1FPN - chains 1 and 4 of the 4 polymer chains in the assembly; structure by X-ray diffraction, 2.60 A resolution.

Chain 1:
Name: Coat protein VP1
Organism: Human rhinovirus 2
UniProtKB: P04936 (POLG_HRV2); residues 1-289 here correspond to UniProt positions 568-856 (UniProt number = residue number + 567)
Amino-acid sequence (289 residues; numbered 1 to 289; the number before each row is that of its first residue):
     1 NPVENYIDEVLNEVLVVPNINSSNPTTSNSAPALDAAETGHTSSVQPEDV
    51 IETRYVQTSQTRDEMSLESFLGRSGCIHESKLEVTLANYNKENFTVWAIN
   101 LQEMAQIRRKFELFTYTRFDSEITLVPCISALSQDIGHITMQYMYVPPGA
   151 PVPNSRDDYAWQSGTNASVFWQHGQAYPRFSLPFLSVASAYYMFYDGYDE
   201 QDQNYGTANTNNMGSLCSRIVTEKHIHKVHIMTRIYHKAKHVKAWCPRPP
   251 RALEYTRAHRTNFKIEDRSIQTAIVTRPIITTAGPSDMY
Disordered / not traced: 1-14, 284-289
UniProt features mapped onto this chain:
  - site: Ala283, Gly284 (Cleavage)

Chain 4:
Name: Coat protein VP4
Organism: Human rhinovirus 2
UniProtKB: P04936 (POLG_HRV2); residues 1-68 here correspond to UniProt positions 2-69 (UniProt number = residue number + 1)
Amino-acid sequence (68 residues; each row starts with the number of its first residue):
     1 GAQVSRQNVGTHSTQNSVSNGSSLNYFNINYFKDAASNGASKLEFTQDPS
    51 KFTDPVKDVLEKGIPTLQ
Disordered / not traced: 1, 8-24, 44-68
UniProt features mapped onto this chain:
  - site: Gln68 (Cleavage)
  - lipidation: Gly1 (N-myristoyl glycine)

Chain 1 / chain 4 interface:
Residue-residue contacts - 17 pairs, chain 1 then chain 4:
  Asp63(1) with Leu43(4)
  Ser66(1) with Leu43(4)
  Glu68(1) with Ala40(4); Ser41(4), hydrogen bond (side chain-backbone); Leu43(4)
  Asp120(1) with Ala36(4)
  Ser181(1) with Ala36(4), hydrogen bond (side chain-backbone); Ser37(4)
  Pro183(1) with Ala36(4), hydrophobic
  Lys240(1) with Ala36(4), hydrogen bond (side chain-backbone); Ser37(4), hydrogen bond (side chain-backbone); Asn38(4), hydrogen bond (side chain-backbone)
  His241(1) with Ala35(4); Ala36(4); Asn38(4), hydrogen bond (side chain-backbone); Gly39(4), hydrogen bond (side chain-backbone); Ser41(4)
Other interface residues (no listed pair), chain 1 (9 interface residues in all): Leu182
Other interface residues (no listed pair), chain 4 (9 interface residues in all): Gln7

In short:
The chain 1/chain 4 interface involves 9 residues from each chain; the contacts include 7 hydrogen bonds.
Polar pairs include Glu68(1)-Ser41(4), Ser181(1)-Ala36(4) and Lys240(1)-Ala36(4).
Chain 1 is Coat protein VP1 and chain 4 is Coat protein VP4, both from Human rhinovirus 2; the structure,
Human rhinovirus serotype 2 (HRV2), was determined by X-ray diffraction.
